Entry 9GFM (electron microscopy, 3.80 A resolution); this record covers chains L and S of the 11 polymer chains in the assembly.

Chain L:
Molecule: Nucleosomal DNA strand 2
Sequence (139 nucleotides; row label = number of the first residue in the row; numbers below 1 keep their minus sign (DT-81 is residue -81)):
   -81 TGCCGAGGCC GCTCAATTGG TCGTAGACAG CTCTAGCACC GCTTAAACGC ACGTACGCGC
   -21 TGTCCCCCGC GTTTTAACCG CCAAGGGGAT TACTCCCTAG TCTCCAGGCA CGTGTCAGAT
    39 ATATACATCC TGTGCATGT

Chain S:
Molecule: Histone H2A type 1-B/E
From: Homo sapiens
UniProtKB: P04908 (H2A1B_HUMAN); residues 8-118 here correspond to UniProt positions 9-119 (UniProt number = residue number + 1)
Amino-acid sequence (111 residues; each row starts with the number of its first residue):
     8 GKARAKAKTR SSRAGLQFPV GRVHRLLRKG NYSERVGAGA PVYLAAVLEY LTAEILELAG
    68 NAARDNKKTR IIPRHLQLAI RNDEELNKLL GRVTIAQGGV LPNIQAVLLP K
Swiss-Prot annotation at these positions:
  - modified residue: Lys9 (N6-(2-hydroxyisobutyryl)lysine), Lys13 (N6-(beta-hydroxybutyryl)lysine), Lys36 (N6-(2-hydroxyisobutyryl)lysine), Lys74 (N6-(2-hydroxyisobutyryl)lysine), Lys75 (N6-(2-hydroxyisobutyryl)lysine), Lys95 (N6-(2-hydroxyisobutyryl)lysine), Gln104 (N5-methylglutamine), Lys118 (N6-(2-hydroxyisobutyryl)lysine)
  - cross-link (Glycyl lysine isopeptide (Lys-Gly)): Lys13 (interchain with G-Cter in ubiquitin), Lys15 (interchain with G-Cter in ubiquitin)

How chain L and chain S interact:
Contacting residue pairs (15):
  DG-62(L) - Lys74(S)  salt bridge to the phosphate
  DC-54(L) - Arg77(S)  sugar contact
  DA-53(L) - Arg77(S)  salt bridge to the phosphate
  DA-44(L) - Arg32(S)  sugar contact
  DC-43(L) - Arg29(S)  salt bridge to the phosphate
  DC-43(L) - Arg32(S)  salt bridge to the phosphate
  DC-42(L) - Ala14(S)  phosphate contact
  DC-42(L) - Lys15(S)  phosphate contact
  DC-42(L) - Thr16(S)  phosphate contact
  DC-42(L) - Arg17(S)  salt bridge to the phosphate
  DC-42(L) - Gly28(S)  phosphate contact
  DG-41(L) - Ala14(S)  phosphate contact
  DG-41(L) - Lys15(S)  phosphate contact
  DC-40(L) - Arg11(S)  salt bridge to the phosphate
  DC-34(L) - Arg42(S)  sugar contact
Also at the interface, not in a pair above, chain L (10 interface residues in all): DG-63
Also at the interface, not in a pair above, chain S (13 interface residues in all): Lys9, Ala10

Overview:
Chain L and chain S form an interface of 10 and 13 residues respectively, with 6 salt bridges. Polar contacts
include DG-62(L)-Lys74(S), DA-53(L)-Arg77(S) and DC-43(L)-Arg29(S).
Here chain L is Nucleosomal DNA strand 2 and chain S is Histone H2A type 1-B/E (Homo sapiens). Entry 9GFM
(CryoEM structure of the human INO80 core-nucleosome complex state N-7) was determined by electron microscopy.
